4MBT - chain A; structure by X-ray diffraction, 1.65 A resolution.

== Chain A ==
Molecule: VVTL1
Organism: Vitis vinifera
Reference sequence: O04708 (O04708_VITVI); residues 25-222 here = UniProt positions 25-222
Amino-acid sequence (198 residues; row label = number of the first residue in the row):
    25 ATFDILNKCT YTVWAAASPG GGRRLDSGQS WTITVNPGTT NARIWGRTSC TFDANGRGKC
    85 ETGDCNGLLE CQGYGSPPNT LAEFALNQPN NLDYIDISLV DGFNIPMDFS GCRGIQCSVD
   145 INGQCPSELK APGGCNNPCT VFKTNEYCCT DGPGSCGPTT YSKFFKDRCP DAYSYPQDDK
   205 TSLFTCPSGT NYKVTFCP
Disulfides: Cys33-Cys221, Cys74-Cys84, Cys89-Cys95, Cys136-Cys210, Cys141-Cys193, Cys149-Cys159, Cys163-Cys172, Cys173-Cys180

== Overview ==
Chain A is VVTL1 (Vitis vinifera); the structure, Structure of haze forming proteins in white wines: Vitis
vinifera thaumatin-like proteins, was determined by X-ray diffraction (same publication as 4JRU and 4L5H).
